Entry 9D9X (electron microscopy, 3.00 A resolution); this record covers chains Hf and Pe of the 11 polymer chains in the assembly.

[Chain Hf (and Pe)]
Name: Major capsid protein
Source organism: Mycobacterium phage Bxb1
Notes: chain Pe of this document is another copy of the same molecule, construct and numbering; everything in this record applies to it too
UniProtKB: Q9B0A7 (Q9B0A7_BPMB1); numbering as in UniProt (aligned over 1-397)
Sequence (397 residues; row label = number of the first residue in the row):
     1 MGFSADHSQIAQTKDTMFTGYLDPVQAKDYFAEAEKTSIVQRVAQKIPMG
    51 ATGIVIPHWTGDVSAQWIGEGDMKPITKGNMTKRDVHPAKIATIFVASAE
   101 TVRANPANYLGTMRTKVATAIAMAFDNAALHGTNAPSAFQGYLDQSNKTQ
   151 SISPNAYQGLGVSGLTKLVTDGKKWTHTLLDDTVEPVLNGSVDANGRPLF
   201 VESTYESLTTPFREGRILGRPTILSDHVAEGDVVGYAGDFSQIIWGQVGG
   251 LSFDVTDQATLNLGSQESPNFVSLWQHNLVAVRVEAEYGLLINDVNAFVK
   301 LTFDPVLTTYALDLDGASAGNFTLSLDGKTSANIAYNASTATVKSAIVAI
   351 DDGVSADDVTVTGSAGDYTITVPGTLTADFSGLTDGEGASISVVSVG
Unresolved in the structure: 1

[How chain Hf and chain Pe interact]
Pairs across the interface (37):
  F3(Hf) with V272(Pe), hydrophobic; H277(Pe)
  Q9(Hf) with L263(Pe), hydrogen bond (side chain-backbone)
  I10(Hf) with V96(Pe); L279(Pe), hydrophobic
  A11(Hf) with V96(Pe), hydrogen bond (backbone-backbone); A97(Pe); S98(Pe), hydrogen bond (backbone-backbone); T101(Pe)
  Q12(Hf) with S98(Pe); T101(Pe)
  T13(Hf) with E100(Pe); T101(Pe), hydrogen bond (backbone-side chain)
  F18(Hf) with P106(Pe), hydrophobic; Y109(Pe), hydrophobic
  Y21(Hf) with Q26(Pe); A107(Pe), hydrophobic
  L22(Hf) with A104(Pe), hydrophobic; P106(Pe), hydrophobic
  Q26(Hf) with Y21(Pe), hydrogen bond
  V96(Hf) with I10(Pe); A11(Pe), hydrogen bond (backbone-backbone)
  A97(Hf) with A11(Pe)
  S98(Hf) with A11(Pe), hydrogen bond (backbone-backbone); Q12(Pe)
  T101(Hf) with A11(Pe), hydrogen bond (side chain-backbone); Q12(Pe); T13(Pe), hydrogen bond (side chain-backbone); F18(Pe)
  P106(Hf) with F18(Pe), hydrophobic; Y21(Pe), hydrophobic
  A107(Hf) with Y21(Pe)
  Y109(Hf) with A11(Pe); M17(Pe), hydrophobic
  L263(Hf) with Q9(Pe), hydrogen bond (backbone-side chain)
  H277(Hf) with G2(Pe), hydrogen bond (side chain-backbone)
  L279(Hf) with I10(Pe), hydrophobic
Other interface residues (no listed pair), chain Hf (24 interface residues in all): M17, E100, A104, V272
Other interface residues (no listed pair), chain Pe (25 interface residues in all): F3, L22

[Overview]
24 residues of chain Hf and 25 residues of chain Pe are in contact; the contacts include 11 hydrogen bonds.
Polar pairs include Q9(Hf)-L263(Pe), T13(Hf)-T101(Pe) and Q26(Hf)-Y21(Pe).
Chain Hf and chain Pe are both Major capsid protein (Mycobacterium phage Bxb1); the structure,
Mycobacteriophage Bxb1 Capsid - Composite map and model, was determined by electron microscopy (same
publication as 9D9W, 9D93, 9D94 and 9D9L).
